PDB entry 6MU6 | X-ray diffraction, 2.55 A resolution | chains G and L of the 6 polymer chains in the assembly

== Chain G ==
Name: Envelope glycoprotein gp160
Source organism: Human immunodeficiency virus 1
Notes: fragment: gp120
Reference sequence: Q2N0S6 (Q2N0S6_9HIV1); the construct lacks a stretch of the UniProt sequence and is renumbered around it, so the offset changes along the chain: 31-141 = UniProt 30-140; 150-185 = UniProt 141-176; 188-309 = UniProt 187-308; 312-321 = UniProt 309-318; 2 more segments
Chain sequence (481 residues; row label = number of the first residue in the row; note: 13 numbers in that range are skipped by the numbering (no residue carries them; nothing is unmodelled there); a row labelled like 185A-185J holds insertion residues (185A, then the next letters in order)):
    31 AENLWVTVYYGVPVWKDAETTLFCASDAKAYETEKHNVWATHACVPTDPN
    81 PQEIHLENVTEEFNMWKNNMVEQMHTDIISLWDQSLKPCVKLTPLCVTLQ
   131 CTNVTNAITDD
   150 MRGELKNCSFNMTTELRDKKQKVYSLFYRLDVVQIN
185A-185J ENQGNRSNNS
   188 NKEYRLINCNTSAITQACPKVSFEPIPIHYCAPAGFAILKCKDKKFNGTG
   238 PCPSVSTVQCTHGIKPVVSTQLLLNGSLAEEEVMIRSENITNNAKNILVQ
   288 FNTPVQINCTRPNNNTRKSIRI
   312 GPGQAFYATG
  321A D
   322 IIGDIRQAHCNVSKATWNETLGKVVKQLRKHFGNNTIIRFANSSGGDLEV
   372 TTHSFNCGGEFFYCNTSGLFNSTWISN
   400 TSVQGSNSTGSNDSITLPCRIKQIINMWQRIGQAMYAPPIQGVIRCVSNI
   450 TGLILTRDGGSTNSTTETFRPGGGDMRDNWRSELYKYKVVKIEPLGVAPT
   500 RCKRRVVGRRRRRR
Not modelled in the structure: 31, 61-64, 185A-185J, 400-408, 459-464, 505-513
Sequence notes: engineered mutation Ala-137 (Asn136 in Q2N0S6); conflict Asn-332 (Thr330 in Q2N0S6), Cys-501 (Ala498 in Q2N0S6); expression tag (509-513)
Cystine bridges: Cys-54/Cys-74, Cys-119/Cys-205, Cys-126/Cys-196, Cys-131/Cys-157, Cys-218/Cys-247, Cys-228/Cys-239, Cys-296/Cys-331, Cys-378/Cys-445, Cys-385/Cys-418
Covalently attached groups: glycan linked to Asn-88, Asn-332; N-acetylglucosamine (NAG) linked to Asn-133, Asn-156, Asn-160, Asn-197, Asn-234, Asn-262, Asn-276, Asn-295, Asn-301, Asn-355, Asn-363, Asn-386, Asn-448

== Chain L ==
Name: 3H109L Fab light chain
Source organism: Homo sapiens
Notes: engineered mutation(s): E184M, S188M; antibody fragment or engineered binder
Chain sequence (217 residues; each row starts with the number of its first residue; a row labelled like 67A-67C holds insertion residues (67A, then the next letters in order)):
     3 SVTSYVRPLSVALGETASISCGRQALGSRAVQWYQHRPGQAPILLIYNNQ
    53 DRPSGIPERFSGTPD
67A-67C INF
    68 GTRATLTISGVEAGDEADYYCHMWDSRS
95A-95C GFS
    96 WSFGGATRLTVLGQPKAAPSVTLFPPSSEELQANKATLVCLISDFYPGAV
   146 TVAWKADSSPVKAGVETTTPSKQSNNKYAASSYLSLTPMQWKMHKSYSCQ
   196 VTHEGSTVEKTVAPTECS
Not modelled in the structure: 3-5, 211-213
Cystine bridges: Cys-23/Cys-88, Cys-135/Cys-194

== Chain G / chain L interface ==
Residue-residue contacts (13; chain G residue first):
  Thr-135(G) / Arg-94(L)  hydrogen bond
  Asn-136(G) / Arg-94(L)
  Ala-137(G) / Ser-93(L)
  Ile-322(G) / Arg-94(L)  hydrogen bond (backbone-side chain)
  Ile-323(G) / Phe-67C(L)  hydrophobic
  Gly-324(G) / Leu-28(L)
  Gly-324(G) / Gly-29(L)
  Gly-324(G) / Phe-67C(L)
  Gly-324(G) / Arg-94(L)  hydrogen bond (backbone-side chain)
  Asp-325(G) / Gly-29(L)
  Asp-325(G) / Ser-30(L)  hydrogen bond (side chain-backbone)
  Asp-325(G) / Ser-93(L)  hydrogen bond
  Ile-326(G) / Arg-94(L)

== Summary ==
The interface between chain G and chain L involves 8 residues on one side and 6 on the other, with 5 hydrogen
bonds. Polar pairs include Thr-135(G)/Arg-94(L), Ile-322(G)/Arg-94(L) and Gly-324(G)/Arg-94(L).
Here chain G is Envelope glycoprotein gp160 (Human immunodeficiency virus 1) and chain L is 3H109L Fab light
chain (Homo sapiens). Entry 6MU6 (Crystal Structure of HIV-1 BG505 SOSIP.664 Prefusion Env Trimer Bound to
Small Molecule HIV-1 Entry Inhibitor ...) was determined by X-ray diffraction (same publication as 6MTJ, 6MTN,
6MU7, 6MU8, 6MUF and 6MUG).
